7L5D - chain A; structure by X-ray diffraction, 1.58 A resolution.

Chain A:
Name: 3C-like proteinase
Organism: Severe acute respiratory syndrome coronavirus 2
Notes: EC 3.4.22.69
UniProt: P0DTD1 (R1AB_SARS2); residues 1-306 here correspond to UniProt positions 3264-3569 (UniProt number = residue number + 3263)
Sequence (306 residues; numbered 1 to 306; the number before each row is that of its first residue):
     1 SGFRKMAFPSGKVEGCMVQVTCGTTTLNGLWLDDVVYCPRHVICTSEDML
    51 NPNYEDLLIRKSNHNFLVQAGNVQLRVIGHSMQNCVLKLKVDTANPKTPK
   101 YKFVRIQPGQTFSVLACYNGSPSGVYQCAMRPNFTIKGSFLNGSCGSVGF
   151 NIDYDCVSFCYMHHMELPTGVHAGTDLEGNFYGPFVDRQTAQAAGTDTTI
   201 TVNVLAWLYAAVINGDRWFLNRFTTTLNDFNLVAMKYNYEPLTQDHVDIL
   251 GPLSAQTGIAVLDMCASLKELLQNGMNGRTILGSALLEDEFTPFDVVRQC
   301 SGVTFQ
Not modelled in the structure: 302-306
Swiss-Prot annotation at these positions:
  - active site: H41 (For 3CL-PRO activity), C145 (Nucleophile)
  - site: Q306 (Cleavage)
  - cross-link (Glycyl lysine isopeptide (Lys-Gly)): K5 (interchain with G-Cter in ubiquitin), K90 (interchain with G-Cter in ubiquitin)
Ligand contacts: demethylated masitinib (XNJ; N-(4-methyl-3-{[4-(pyridin-3-yl)-1,3-thiazol-2-yl]amino}phenyl)-4-[(piperazin-1-yl)methyl]benzamide): T24, T25, H41, C44, T45, S46, M49, Y54, F140, L141, N142, S144, C145, H163, H164, M165, E166, H172, D187, R188
Reported in the primary citation:
  - catalytic residues: H41, C145 (citing earlier work)

Overview:
Bound to chain A: demethylated masitinib. From UniProt: active-site residues H41 and C145. From the paper:
catalytic residues H41 and C145.
Chain A is 3C-like proteinase (Severe acute respiratory syndrome coronavirus 2); the structure, The crystal
structure of SARS-CoV-2 Main Protease in complex with demethylated analog of masitinib, was determined by
X-ray diffraction together with 7JU7 from the same study.
